8ZIT - chains B and L of the 20 polymer chains in the assembly; structure by electron microscopy, 3.76 A resolution.

== Chain B (and L) ==
Name: DUF4297
Organism: Agrobacterium tumefaciens
Notes: chain L of this document is another copy of the same molecule, construct and numbering; everything in this record applies to it too
Sequence (397 residues; each row starts with the number of its first residue):
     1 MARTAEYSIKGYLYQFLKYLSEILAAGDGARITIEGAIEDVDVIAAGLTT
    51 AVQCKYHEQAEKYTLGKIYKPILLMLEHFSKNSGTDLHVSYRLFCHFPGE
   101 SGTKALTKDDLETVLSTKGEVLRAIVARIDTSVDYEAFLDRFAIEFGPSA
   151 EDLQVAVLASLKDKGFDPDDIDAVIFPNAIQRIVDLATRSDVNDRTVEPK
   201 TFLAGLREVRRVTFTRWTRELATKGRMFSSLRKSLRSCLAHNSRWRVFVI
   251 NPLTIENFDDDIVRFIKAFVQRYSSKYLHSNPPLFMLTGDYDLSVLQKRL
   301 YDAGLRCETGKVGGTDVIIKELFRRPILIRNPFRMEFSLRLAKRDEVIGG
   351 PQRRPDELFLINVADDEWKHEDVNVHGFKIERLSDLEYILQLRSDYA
Disordered / not traced: 1-223, 397

== Chain B / chain L interface ==
Residue-residue contacts (6; chain B residue first):
  Asp-260(B) with Glu-371(L)
  Val-263(B) with Asp-372(L)
  Arg-264(B) with Glu-371(L), hydrogen bond (side chain-backbone); Asn-374(L)
  Arg-299(B) with Glu-371(L), salt bridge; Asp-372(L), salt bridge
Other interface residues (no listed pair), chain B (7 interface residues in all): Gln-271, Leu-392, Ser-394
Other interface residues (no listed pair), chain L (6 interface residues in all): Lys-233, Ser-237, His-241

== Summary ==
Chain B and chain L form an interface of 7 and 6 residues respectively; the contacts include 1 hydrogen bond
and 2 salt bridges. Polar contacts include Arg-299(B)/Glu-371(L), Arg-299(B)/Asp-372(L) and
Arg-264(B)/Glu-371(L).
Chain B and chain L are both DUF4297 (Agrobacterium tumefaciens); the structure, DUF4297-HerA complex with DNA
and ATPgamaS, was determined by electron microscopy together with 8ZGI, 8ZIQ, 8ZIR and 8ZIS from the same
study.
